Entry 7QHB (electron microscopy, 3.50 A resolution); this record covers chains B and C of the 6 polymer chains in the assembly.

[Chain B]
Protein: Isoform Flip of Glutamate receptor 2
From: Rattus norvegicus
UniProt: P19491 (GRIA2_RAT), isoform P19491-2; residues -20 to 839 here correspond to UniProt positions 1-860 (UniProt number = residue number + 21)
Chain sequence (860 residues; numbered -20 to 839; the number before each row is that of its first residue; numbers below 1 keep their minus sign (Met-20 is residue -20)):
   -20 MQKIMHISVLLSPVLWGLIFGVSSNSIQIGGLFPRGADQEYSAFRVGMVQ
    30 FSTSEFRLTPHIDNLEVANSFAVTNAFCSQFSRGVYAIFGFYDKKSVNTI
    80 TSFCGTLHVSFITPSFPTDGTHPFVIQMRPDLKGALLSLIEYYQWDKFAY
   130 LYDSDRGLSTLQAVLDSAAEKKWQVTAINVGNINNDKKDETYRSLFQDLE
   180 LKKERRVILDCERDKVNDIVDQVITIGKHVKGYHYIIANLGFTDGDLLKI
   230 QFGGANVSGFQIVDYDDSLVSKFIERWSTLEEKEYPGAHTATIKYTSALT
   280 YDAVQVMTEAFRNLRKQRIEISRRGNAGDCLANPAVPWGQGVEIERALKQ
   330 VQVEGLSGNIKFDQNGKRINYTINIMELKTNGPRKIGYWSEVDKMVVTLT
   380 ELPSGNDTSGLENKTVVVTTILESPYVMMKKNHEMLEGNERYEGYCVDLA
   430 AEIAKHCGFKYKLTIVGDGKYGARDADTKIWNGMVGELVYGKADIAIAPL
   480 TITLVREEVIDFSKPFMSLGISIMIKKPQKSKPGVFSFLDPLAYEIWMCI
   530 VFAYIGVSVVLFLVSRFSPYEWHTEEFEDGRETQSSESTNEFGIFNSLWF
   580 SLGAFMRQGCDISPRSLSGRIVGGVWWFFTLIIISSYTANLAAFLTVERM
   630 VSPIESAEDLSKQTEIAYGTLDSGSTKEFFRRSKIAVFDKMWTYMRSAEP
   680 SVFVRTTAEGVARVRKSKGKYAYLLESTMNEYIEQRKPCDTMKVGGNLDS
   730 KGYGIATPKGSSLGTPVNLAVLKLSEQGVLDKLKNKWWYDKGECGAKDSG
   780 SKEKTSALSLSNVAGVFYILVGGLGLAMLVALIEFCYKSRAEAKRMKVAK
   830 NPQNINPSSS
Disordered / not traced: -20 to 392, 550-569, 774-782, 820-839
Sequence notes: variant Arg586 (Gln607 in P19491)
Curated features (UniProtKB/Swiss-Prot):
  - binding site (L-glutamate): Pro478, Thr480, Arg485, Ser654, Thr655, Glu705
  - site: Arg453 (Interaction with the cone snail toxin Con-ikot-ikot), Ile633 (Crucial to convey clamshell closure to channel opening), Arg660 (Interaction with the cone snail toxin Con-ikot-ikot), Lys752 (Interaction with the cone snail toxin Con-ikot-ikot)
  - modified residue (Phosphoserine): Ser662, Ser696, Ser839
  - lipidation (S-palmitoyl cysteine): Cys589, Cys815
  - glycosylation (N-linked (GlcNAc...) asparagine): Asn235, Asn349, Asn385, Asn392
Cystine bridges: Cys718-Cys773
What the authors report for this chain:
  - conformationally variable residues (domain motion, helix shift): Ile613, Ala621, Arg628, Ser635, Leu787
  - contacts within the chain: Arg586-Ile613 (hydrophobic contact)

[Chain C]
Protein: Isoform Flip of Glutamate receptor 1
From: Rattus norvegicus
UniProt: P19490 (GRIA1_RAT), isoform P19490-2; the construct has insertions or renumbered stretches relative to UniProt, so the offset changes along the chain: -25 to -7 = UniProt 1-19; 2-889 = UniProt 20-907
Chain sequence (915 residues; numbered -25 to 889; the number before each row is that of its first residue; numbers below 1 keep their minus sign (Met-25 is residue -25)):
   -25 MPYIFAFFCTGFLGAVVGADYKDDDDKNFPNNIQIGGLFPNQQSQEHAAF
    25 RFALSQLTEPPKLLPQIDIVNISDSFEMTYRFCSQFSKGVYAIFGFYERR
    75 TVNMLTSFCGALHVCFITPSFPVDTSNQFVLQLRPELQEALISIIDHYKW
   125 QTFVYIYDADRGLSVLQRVLDTAAEKNWQVTAVNILTTTEEGYRMLFQDL
   175 EKKKERLVVVDCESERLNAILGQIVKLEKNGIGYHYILANLGFMDIDLNK
   225 FKESGANVTGFQLVNYTDTIPARIMQQWRTSDSRDHTRVDWKRPKYTSAL
   275 TYDGVKVMAEAFQSLRRQRIDISRRGNAGDCLANPAVPWGQGIDIQRALQ
   325 QVRFEGLTGNVQFNEKGRRTNYTLHVIEMKHDGIRKIGYWNEDDKFVPAA
   375 TDAQAGGDNSSVQNRTYIVTTILEDPYVMLKKNANQFEGNDRYEGYCVEL
   425 AAEIAKHVGYSYRLEIVSDGKYGARDPDTKAWNGMVGELVYGRADVAVAP
   475 LTITLVREEVIDFSKPFMSLGISIMIKKPQKSKPGVFSFLDPLAYEIWMC
   525 IVFAYIGVSVVLFLVSRFSPYEWHSEEFEEGRDQTTSDQSNEFGIFNSLW
   575 FSLGAFMQQGCDISPRSLSGRIVGGVWWFFTLIIISSYTANLAAFLTVER
   625 MVSPIESAEDLAKQTEIAYGTLEAGSTKEFFRRSKIAVFEKMWTYMKSAE
   675 PSVFVRTTEEGMIRVRKSKGKYAYLLESTMNEYIEQRKPCDTMKVGGNLD
   725 SKGYGIATPKGSALRGPVNLAVLKLSEQGVLDKLKSKWWYDKGECGSKDS
   775 GSKDKTSALSLSNVAGVFYILIGGLGLAMLVALIEFCYKSRSESKRMKGF
   825 CLIPQQSINEAIRTSTLPRNSGAGASGGGGSGENGRVVSQDFPKSMQSIP
   875 CMSHSSGMPLGATGL
Disordered / not traced: -25 to 387, 543-564, 771-778, 816-889
Sequence notes: insertion (-6 to 1)
Curated features (UniProtKB/Swiss-Prot):
  - motif: Ala886 to Leu889 (PDZ-binding)
  - binding site (L-glutamate): Pro474, Thr476, Arg481, Ser650, Thr651, Glu701
  - modified residue (Phosphoserine): Ser627, Ser692, Ser831, Ser845
  - lipidation (S-palmitoyl cysteine): Cys585, Cys811
  - glycosylation (N-linked (GlcNAc...) asparagine): Asn45, Asn231, Asn239, Asn345, Asn383, Asn388
Cystine bridges: Cys714-Cys769

[How chain B and chain C interact]
Contacting residue pairs (59; chain B residue first):
  Phe517(B) with Phe603(C), hydrophobic
  Phe574(B) with Arg595(C)
  Asn575(B) with Arg595(C)
  Trp578(B) with Pro589(C); Arg595(C); Trp602(C), hydrophobic
  Gly582(B) with Trp602(C)
  Met585(B) with Trp602(C), hydrophobic; Leu606(C), hydrophobic
  Gln587(B) with Ala579(C), hydrogen bond (side chain-backbone); Gln582(C); Trp602(C)
  Gly588(B) with Cys585(C), hydrogen bond (backbone-side chain)
  Asp590(B) with Cys585(C); Asp586(C); Ile587(C); Ser588(C), hydrogen bond (side chain-backbone)
  Tyr616(B) with Ile607(C)
  Thr617(B) with Ser610(C); Ala614(C)
  Leu620(B) with Ser610(C); Ser611(C)
  Ala621(B) with Ala614(C), hydrophobic
  Leu624(B) with Ser611(C)
  Thr784(B) with Asn615(C); Ala618(C); Phe619(C); Val622(C)
  Ser785(B) with Asn615(C)
  Ala786(B) with Asp515(C); Asn615(C); Phe619(C)
  Leu787(B) with Pro516(C), hydrogen bond (backbone-backbone); Leu517(C), hydrophobic; Ala518(C); Ile521(C); Ser611(C); Asn615(C)
  Leu789(B) with Ile521(C)
  Val792(B) with Ile521(C), hydrophobic; Ile608(C), hydrophobic
  Val795(B) with Phe603(C), hydrophobic; Phe604(C), hydrophobic
  Phe796(B) with Cys524(C); Phe604(C), hydrophobic
  Leu799(B) with Ala528(C), hydrophobic; Val532(C), hydrophobic; Val600(C), hydrophobic; Phe604(C), hydrophobic
  Leu803(B) with Val597(C), hydrophobic
  Leu805(B) with Ile596(C), hydrophobic
  Ala806(B) with Ser593(C); Val597(C), hydrophobic
  Met807(B) with Leu538(C), hydrophobic
  Val809(B) with Ser593(C)
  Ala810(B) with Phe542(C), hydrophobic; Ser593(C)
  Leu811(B) with Phe542(C), hydrophobic
  Phe814(B) with Phe542(C), hydrophobic
Other interface residues (no listed pair), chain B (38 interface residues in all): Leu581, Cys589, Ile613, Ser788, Ile798, Gly802, Glu813
Other interface residues (no listed pair), chain C (46 interface residues in all): Glu520, Ile525, Val535, Val539, Gly578, Ser591, Leu592, Gly598, Gly599, Trp601, Thr605

[In short]
38 residues of chain B and 46 residues of chain C are in contact, with 4 hydrogen bonds. Polar pairs include
Gln587(B)-Ala579(C), Gly588(B)-Cys585(C) and Asp590(B)-Ser588(C). The paper reports conformational variability
at Ile613(B), Ala621(B) and Arg628(B) among others; contacts within the chain involving Ile613(B) and
Arg586(B).
Here chain B is Isoform Flip of Glutamate receptor 2 and chain C is Isoform Flip of Glutamate receptor 1, both
from Rattus norvegicus. Entry 7QHB (Active state of GluA1/2 in complex with TARP gamma 8, L-glutamate and CTZ)
was determined by electron microscopy together with 7QHH from the same study.
